PDB entry 1ENR | X-ray diffraction, 1.83 A resolution | chain A

[Chain A]
Molecule: Concanavalin A
From: Canavalia ensiformis
Reference sequence: P02866 (CONA_CANEN); residues 119-237 here correspond to UniProt positions 30-148 (UniProt number = residue number - 89)
Amino-acid sequence (237 residues; each row starts with the number of its first residue):
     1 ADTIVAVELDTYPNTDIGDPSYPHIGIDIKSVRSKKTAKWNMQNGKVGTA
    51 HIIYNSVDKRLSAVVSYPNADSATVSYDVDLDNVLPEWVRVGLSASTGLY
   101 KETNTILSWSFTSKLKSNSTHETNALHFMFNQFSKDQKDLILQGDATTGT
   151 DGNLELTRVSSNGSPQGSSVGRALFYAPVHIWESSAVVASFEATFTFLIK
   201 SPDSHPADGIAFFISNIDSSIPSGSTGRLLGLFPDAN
Sequence notes: conflict Asp151 (Glu62 in P02866), Glu155 (Arg66 in P02866)
Bound ions: Zn2+: Glu8, Asp10, Asp19, His24; Ca2+: Asp10, Tyr12, Asn14, Asp19

[Summary]
Glu8, Asp10, Asp19 and His24 form the Zn2+ site. Asp10, Tyr12, Asn14 and Asp19 form the Ca2+ site.
Chain A is Concanavalin A (Canavalia ensiformis); the structure, Co-crystals of demetallized concanavalin A
with zinc and calcium having A zinc ion bound in the ..., was determined by X-ray diffraction, deposited
together with 1CES, 1ENQ and 1ENS.
